3DY3 - chains F and G of the 28 polymer chains in the assembly; structure by X-ray diffraction, 2.81 A resolution.

== Chain F ==
Molecule: Proteasome component C1
Organism: Saccharomyces cerevisiae
Notes: EC 3.4.25.1
UniProt: P21242 (PSA3_YEAST); the construct lacks a stretch of the UniProt sequence and is renumbered around it, so the offset changes along the chain: 5-180 = UniProt 5-180; 184-199 = UniProt 187-202; 201-206 = UniProt 203-208; 207-218 = UniProt 211-222; 1 more segments
Amino-acid sequence (244 residues; each row starts with the number of its first residue; note: 4 numbers in that range are skipped by the numbering (no residue carries them; nothing is unmodelled there); a row labelled like 18A-18F holds insertion residues (18A, then the next letters in order)):
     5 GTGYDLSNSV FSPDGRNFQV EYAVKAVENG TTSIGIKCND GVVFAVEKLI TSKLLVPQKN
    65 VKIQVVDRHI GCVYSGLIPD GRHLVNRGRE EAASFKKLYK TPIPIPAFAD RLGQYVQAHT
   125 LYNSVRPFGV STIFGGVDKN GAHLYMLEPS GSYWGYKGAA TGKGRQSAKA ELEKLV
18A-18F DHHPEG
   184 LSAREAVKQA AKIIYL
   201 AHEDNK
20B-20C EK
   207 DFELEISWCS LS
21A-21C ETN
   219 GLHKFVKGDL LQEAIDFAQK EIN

== Chain G ==
Molecule: Proteasome component C7-alpha
Organism: Saccharomyces cerevisiae
Notes: EC 3.4.25.1
UniProt: P21243 (PSA6_YEAST); the construct lacks a stretch of the UniProt sequence and is renumbered around it, so the offset changes along the chain: 6-34 = UniProt 10-38; 35-143 = UniProt 40-148; 144-179 = UniProt 150-185; 186-218 = UniProt 199-231; 1 more segments
Amino-acid sequence (243 residues; numbered 6 to 240 plus 14 insertion-coded residues; 6 numbers in that range are skipped by the numbering (no residue carries them; nothing is unmodelled there); the number before each row is that of its first residue; a row labelled like 17A-17E holds insertion residues (17A, then the next letters in order)):
     6 AGYDRHITIF SPEGRLYQVE YAFKATNQT
   34A N
    35 INSLAVRGKD CTVVISQKKV PDKLLDPTTV SYIFCISRTI GMVVNGPIPD ARNAALRAKA
    95 EAAEFRYKYG YDMPCDVLAK RMANLSQIYT QRAYMRPLGV ILTFVSVDE
   14A E
   144 LGPSIYKTDP AGYYVGYKAT ATGPKQQEIT TNLENH
17A-17E FKKSK
18A-18D IDHI
   184 N
18G-18H EE
   18M S
   186 WEKVVEFAIT HMIDALGTEF SKNDLEVGVA TKD
   220 KFFTLSAENI EERLVAIAEQ D

== Interface between chain F and chain G ==
Residue-residue contacts (64; chain F residue first):
  Thr6(F) - His11(G)  hydrogen bond (backbone-side chain)
  Gly7(F) - His11(G)
  Tyr8(F) - Arg10(G)
  Tyr8(F) - His11(G)
  Tyr8(F) - Tyr26(G)
  Ser13(F) - Arg130(G)
  Val14(F) - His11(G)
  Val14(F) - Gln23(G)
  Phe15(F) - Gln23(G)  hydrogen bond (backbone-side chain)
  Phe15(F) - Tyr26(G)
  Phe15(F) - Ala27(G)  hydrophobic
  Phe15(F) - Ala30(G)  hydrophobic
  Phe15(F) - Arg130(G)
  Phe15(F) - Pro131(G)
  Phe15(F) - Gly133(G)
  Ser16(F) - Tyr26(G)
  Pro17(F) - Tyr26(G)  hydrophobic
  Pro17(F) - Lys29(G)
  Asp18(F) - Lys29(G)
  Asp18A(F) - Lys57(G)  salt bridge
  Gly19(F) - Tyr26(G)
  Gly19(F) - Ala30(G)
  Gly19(F) - Gln33(G)  hydrogen bond (backbone-side chain)
  Lys41(F) - Asp60(G)  salt bridge
  Asp114(F) - Arg86(G)
  Gln118(F) - Arg86(G)  hydrogen bond (side chain-backbone)
  Gln118(F) - Asn87(G)
  Gln118(F) - Leu90(G)
  Gln121(F) - Pro83(G)
  Gln121(F) - Asp84(G)
  Gln121(F) - Asn87(G)  hydrogen bond
  Gln121(F) - Arg130(G)
  Thr124(F) - Arg130(G)  hydrogen bond (backbone-side chain)
  Leu125(F) - Asn87(G)
  Leu125(F) - Tyr128(G)
  Leu125(F) - Arg130(G)
  Tyr126(F) - Tyr128(G)
  Tyr126(F) - Met129(G)  hydrophobic
  Ser154(F) - Pro83(G)
  Gly155(F) - Pro83(G)
  Ser156(F) - Ile82(G)
  Ser156(F) - Pro83(G)
  Tyr157(F) - Arg86(G)  hydrogen bond (backbone-side chain)
  Trp158(F) - Leu59(G)  hydrophobic
  Trp158(F) - Thr63(G)
  Trp158(F) - Val64(G)  hydrophobic
  Trp158(F) - Ser65(G)
  Trp158(F) - Tyr66(G)
  Trp158(F) - Ile82(G)  hydrophobic
  Trp158(F) - Arg86(G)
  Gly159(F) - Leu59(G)
  Gly159(F) - Asp60(G)  hydrogen bond (backbone-backbone)
  Gly159(F) - Thr63(G)  hydrogen bond (backbone-side chain)
  Tyr160(F) - Leu58(G)
  Tyr160(F) - Leu59(G)
  Lys161(F) - Lys57(G)
  Lys161(F) - Leu58(G)  hydrogen bond (backbone-backbone)
  Lys161(F) - Leu59(G)
  Gly162(F) - Leu58(G)
  Lys173(F) - Leu58(G)
  Leu176(F) - Leu58(G)  hydrophobic
  Glu177(F) - Lys57(G)  salt bridge
  Glu177(F) - Leu58(G)
  Val180(F) - Leu58(G)  hydrophobic
Also at the interface, not in a pair above, chain F (32 interface residues in all): Arg20
Also at the interface, not in a pair above, chain G (29 interface residues in all): Asp56, Leu132

== Summary ==
The interface between chain F and chain G involves 32 residues on one side and 29 on the other; the contacts
include 10 hydrogen bonds and 3 salt bridges. Polar contacts include Asp18A(F)-Lys57(G), Lys41(F)-Asp60(G) and
Glu177(F)-Lys57(G).
Chain F is Proteasome component C1 and chain G is Proteasome component C7-alpha, both from Saccharomyces
cerevisiae; the structure, Crystal structure of yeast 20S proteasome in complex with the epimer form of
spirolactacystin, was determined by X-ray diffraction (same publication as 3DY4).
